9J7H - chains A and D of the 4 polymer chains in the assembly; structure by X-ray diffraction, 2.68 A resolution.

Chain A (and D):
Molecule: Phospho-2-dehydro-3-deoxyheptonate aldolase
Source organism: Providencia alcalifaciens
Notes: EC 2.5.1.54; chain D of this document is another copy of the same molecule, construct and numbering; everything in this record applies to it too
UniProt: B6XIT1 (B6XIT1_9GAMM); residue numbers follow UniProt; this construct covers 1-351
Sequence (351 residues; row label = number of the first residue in the row):
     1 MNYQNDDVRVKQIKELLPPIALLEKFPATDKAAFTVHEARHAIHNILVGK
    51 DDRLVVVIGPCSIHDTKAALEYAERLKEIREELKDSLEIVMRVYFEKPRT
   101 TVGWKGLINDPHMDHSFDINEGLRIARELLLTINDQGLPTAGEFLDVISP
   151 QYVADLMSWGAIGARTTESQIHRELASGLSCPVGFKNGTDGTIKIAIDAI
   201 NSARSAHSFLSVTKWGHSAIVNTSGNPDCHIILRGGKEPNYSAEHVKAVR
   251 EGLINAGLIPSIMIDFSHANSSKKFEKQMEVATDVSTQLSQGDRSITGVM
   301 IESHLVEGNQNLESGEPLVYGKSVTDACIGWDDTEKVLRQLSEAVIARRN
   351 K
Unresolved in the structure: 1-2, 97-117, 273-274, 307-327 (chain D: 1-2, 96-117, 271-291, 306-330, 351)
Disulfide bonds: Cys-61/Cys-328
Small-molecule neighbours:
  - Quinic acid (QIC; (1S,3R,4S,5R)-1,3,4,5-tetrahydroxycyclohexanecarboxylic acid), molecule 1: Asp-6, Asp-7, Val-10, Ile-13
  - Quinic acid (QIC), molecule 2: Val-147, Pro-150, Gln-151, Ala-154, Leu-175, Gly-178, Leu-179, Ser-180, Phe-209, Ser-211, Val-221

How chain A and chain D interact:
Contacting residue pairs (24; chain A residue first):
  Glu-15(A) with Trp-215(D); His-217(D), salt bridge
  Leu-16(A) with Trp-215(D)
  Leu-17(A) with Ile-20(D), hydrophobic; Glu-24(D); Trp-215(D), hydrophobic
  Pro-18(A) with Pro-18(D), hydrophobic; Ile-20(D), hydrophobic; Trp-215(D)
  Ile-20(A) with Pro-18(D)
  Ala-21(A) with Glu-24(D)
  Glu-24(A) with Leu-17(D); Lys-25(D), hydrogen bond (backbone-side chain); Arg-124(D), salt bridge
  Lys-25(A) with Glu-24(D), hydrogen bond (side chain-backbone); Lys-25(D)
  Pro-27(A) with Lys-25(D)
  Arg-124(A) with Glu-24(D), salt bridge
  Trp-215(A) with Glu-15(D); Leu-16(D), hydrogen bond (side chain-backbone); Leu-17(D), hydrophobic; Pro-18(D)
  His-217(A) with Glu-15(D), salt bridge; His-217(D)
Interface residues without a listed pair, chain D (12 interface residues in all): Ala-21, Pro-27

Summary:
The chain A/chain D interface involves 12 residues from each chain, with 3 hydrogen bonds and 4 salt bridges.
Polar contacts include Glu-15(A)/His-217(D), Glu-24(A)/Arg-124(D) and Glu-24(A)/Lys-25(D). Chain A binds
Quinic acid.
Chain A and chain D are both Phospho-2-dehydro-3-deoxyheptonate aldolase (Providencia alcalifaciens); the
structure, Crystal structure of 3-deoxy-D-arabino-heptulosonate-7-phosphate synthase (DAHP synthase) from
Providencia alcalifaciens complexed with quinic acid, was determined by X-ray diffraction (same publication as
9J7S).
